1I21 - chains A and B; structure by X-ray diffraction, 2.40 A resolution.

== Chain A (and B) ==
Name: Glucosamine-phosphate N-acetyltransferase
Organism: Saccharomyces cerevisiae
Notes: EC 2.3.1.4; chain B of this document is another copy of the same molecule, construct and numbering; everything in this record applies to it too
UniProtKB: P43577 (GNA1_YEAST); residue numbers follow UniProt; this construct covers 1-159
Chain sequence (159 residues; each row starts with the number of its first residue):
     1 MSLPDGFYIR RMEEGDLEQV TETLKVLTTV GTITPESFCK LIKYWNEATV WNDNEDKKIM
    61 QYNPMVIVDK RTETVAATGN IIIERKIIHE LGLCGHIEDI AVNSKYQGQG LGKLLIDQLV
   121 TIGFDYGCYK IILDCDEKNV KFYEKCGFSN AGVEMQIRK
Disordered / not traced: 53-55, 159 (chain B: 55, 159)
Modified positions: Mse1, Mse12, Mse60, Mse65, Mse155 (selenomethionine; parent Met)
Differences from the reference sequence: modified residue (1, 12, 60, 65, 155); engineered mutation Cys39 (Ser in P43577)

== How chain A and chain B interact ==
Pairs across the interface - 131 pairs, chain A then chain B:
  Mse12(A) with Ile87(B)
  Leu24(A) with Ile87(B), hydrophobic
  Thr28(A) with Ile88(B); His89(B)
  Thr29(A) with Ile88(B); His89(B), hydrogen bond (backbone-backbone)
  Val30(A) with Glu90(B), hydrogen bond (backbone-backbone)
  Gly31(A) with Glu90(B)
  Thr32(A) with Glu90(B), hydrogen bond (backbone-side chain)
  Ile33(A) with Ile87(B)
  Ser37(A) with Trp51(B); Leu91(B)
  Phe38(A) with Ile87(B), hydrophobic
  Lys40(A) with Trp51(B); Asp53(B), salt bridge
  Leu41(A) with Arg85(B); Ile87(B), hydrophobic; Leu91(B), hydrophobic
  Tyr44(A) with Thr49(B), hydrogen bond (side chain-backbone); Val50(B); Trp51(B), hydrophobic
  Trp45(A) with Arg85(B), hydrogen bond (side chain-backbone); Ile87(B), hydrophobic
  Thr49(A) with Tyr44(B), hydrogen bond (backbone-side chain)
  Val50(A) with Tyr44(B)
  Trp51(A) with Ser37(B); Lys40(B); Leu41(B), hydrophobic; Tyr44(B), hydrophobic
  Gln61(A) with Tyr44(B), hydrogen bond; Gln61(B), hydrogen bond
  Tyr62(A) with Ile83(B); Glu84(B); Arg85(B), hydrogen bond (side chain-backbone)
  Ile83(A) with Tyr62(B)
  Glu84(A) with Tyr62(B); Ile82(B); Glu98(B); Asp99(B)
  Arg85(A) with Leu41(B); Trp45(B), hydrogen bond (backbone-side chain); Tyr62(B), hydrogen bond (backbone-side chain)
  Lys86(A) with Glu98(B), salt bridge; Asp99(B), salt bridge
  Ile87(A) with Mse12(B); Leu24(B), hydrophobic; Ile33(B); Phe38(B), hydrophobic; Leu41(B), hydrophobic; Trp45(B), hydrophobic
  Ile88(A) with Thr28(B); Thr29(B)
  His89(A) with Thr29(B), hydrogen bond (backbone-backbone); Val30(B); Arg158(B)
  Glu90(A) with Thr29(B), hydrogen bond; Val30(B), hydrogen bond (backbone-backbone)
  Leu91(A) with Ile33(B), hydrophobic; Ser37(B)
  His96(A) with Glu98(B)
  Glu98(A) with Glu84(B); Lys86(B), salt bridge; His96(B)
  Asp99(A) with Lys86(B), salt bridge; Ile88(B)
  Phe124(A) with Ile157(B); Arg158(B)
  Tyr129(A) with Arg158(B)
  Lys130(A) with Ile157(B); Arg158(B)
  Ile131(A) with Gln156(B); Ile157(B), hydrogen bond (backbone-backbone)
  Ile132(A) with Asp134(B); Glu154(B); Mse155(B); Gln156(B)
  Leu133(A) with Val153(B); Glu154(B); Mse155(B), hydrogen bond (backbone-backbone)
  Asp134(A) with Asp134(B); Val153(B); Glu154(B)
  Cys135(A) with Gly152(B); Val153(B), hydrogen bond (backbone-backbone); Mse155(B), hydrophobic
  Gly147(A) with Ile157(B)
  Phe148(A) with Mse155(B); Gln156(B); Ile157(B), hydrophobic
  Ser149(A) with Mse155(B); Gln156(B), hydrogen bond (backbone-backbone)
  Asn150(A) with Val153(B); Glu154(B); Mse155(B)
  Ala151(A) with Glu154(B), hydrogen bond (backbone-backbone); Gln156(B)
  Gly152(A) with Cys135(B); Val153(B); Glu154(B), hydrogen bond (backbone-backbone)
  Val153(A) with Leu133(B); Asp134(B); Cys135(B), hydrogen bond (backbone-backbone); Asn150(B); Gly152(B)
  Glu154(A) with Ile132(B); Leu133(B); Asp134(B); Asn150(B); Ala151(B), hydrogen bond (backbone-backbone); Gly152(B), hydrogen bond (backbone-backbone)
  Mse155(A) with Ile132(B); Leu133(B), hydrogen bond (backbone-backbone); Cys135(B), hydrophobic; Tyr143(B), hydrophobic; Glu144(B); Phe148(B); Ser149(B); Asn150(B)
  Gln156(A) with Ile131(B); Ile132(B); Phe148(B); Ser149(B), hydrogen bond (backbone-backbone); Ala151(B)
  Ile157(A) with Phe124(B); Lys130(B); Ile131(B), hydrogen bond (backbone-backbone); Gly147(B); Phe148(B), hydrophobic
  Arg158(A) with Phe124(B); Tyr129(B); Lys130(B)
Other interface residues (no listed pair), chain A (59 interface residues in all): Val20, Ile82, Val120, Glu137, Val140, Tyr143, Glu144, Cys146
Other interface residues (no listed pair), chain B (60 interface residues in all): Val20, Leu27, Gly31, Thr32, Glu137, Val140, Cys146

== Overview ==
59 residues of chain A and 60 residues of chain B are in contact, with 26 hydrogen bonds and 5 salt bridges.
Polar contacts include Lys40(A)-Asp53(B), Lys86(A)-Glu98(B) and Lys86(A)-Asp99(B).
Both chains are Glucosamine-phosphate N-acetyltransferase (Saccharomyces cerevisiae). Entry 1I21 (Crystal
structure of yeast GNA1) was determined by X-ray diffraction, deposited together with 1I12 and 1I1D.
